PDB entry 5ICV | X-ray diffraction, 1.53 A resolution | chains A and C

Chain A:
Molecule: N-alpha-acetyltransferase 60
From: Homo sapiens
Notes: EC 2.3.1.48, 2.3.1.88
Reference sequence: Q9H7X0 (NAA60_HUMAN); residues 5-184 here = UniProt positions 5-184
Chain sequence (180 residues; each row starts with the number of its first residue):
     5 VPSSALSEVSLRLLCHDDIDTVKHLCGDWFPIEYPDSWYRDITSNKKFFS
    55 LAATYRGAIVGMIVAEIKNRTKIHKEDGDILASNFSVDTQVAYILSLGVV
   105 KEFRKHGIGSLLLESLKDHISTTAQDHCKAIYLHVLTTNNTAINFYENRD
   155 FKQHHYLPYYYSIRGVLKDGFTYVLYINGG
Small-molecule neighbours: 1XE ([5-(6-amino-9H-purin-9-yl)-4-hydroxy-3-(phosphonooxy)furan-2-yl]methyl (3R)-4-{[3-({(E)-2-[(2,2-dihydroxyethyl)sulfanyl]ethenyl}amino)-3-oxopropyl]amino}-3-hydroxy-2,2-dimethyl-4-oxobutyl dihydrogen diphosphate): Trp33, Phe34, Leu99, Ser100, Leu101, Gly102, Val103, Phe107, Arg108, Lys109, His110, Gly111, Ile112, Gly113, Ser114, Leu137, His138, Val139, Asn143, Thr145, Ala146, Asn148, Phe149, Tyr150, Asn152, Arg153
Curated features (UniProtKB/Swiss-Prot):
  - region: Pro162 to Asp173 (Required for homodimerization)
  - active site: Tyr97, His138
  - binding site (substrate): Tyr38, Leu99, Tyr165
  - binding site (acetyl-CoA): Leu101 to Val103, Lys109 to Ser114, Asn143, Tyr150 to Arg153
  - site: Phe34 (Required to position thioacetyl group)
  - modified residue (N6-acetyllysine): Lys79, Lys105, Lys109, Lys121, Lys156
  - natural variant: Leu17 (L17R: In IBGC9; uncertain significance), Arg44 (R44C: In IBGC9; uncertain significance), His131 (H131Y: In IBGC9; uncertain significance), Asn143 (N143T: In IBGC9; uncertain significance)
  - mutagenesis: Cys19 (C19S: Does not affect localization to the Golgi apparatus; when associated with S-30; S-132; S-207 and S-222), Cys30 (C30S: Does not affect localization to the Golgi apparatus; when associated with S-19; S-132; S-207 and S-222), Phe34 (F34A: Abolished acetyltransferase activity), Pro35 (P35A: Reduced acetyltransferase activity), Ile36 (I36A: Reduced acetyltransferase activity), Glu37 (E37A/F: Only slightly affects acetyltransferase activity), Tyr38 (Y38A: Strongly reduced acetyltransferase activity), Lys79 (K79A: Slightly reduced acetyltransferase activity; K79R/Q: Increased acetyltransferase activity; K79R: Decreased acetyltransferase activity; when associated with R-105, R-109, R-121 and R-156), Glu80 (E80A: Slightly increased acetyltransferase activity), Asp81 (D81A: Slightly increased acetyltransferase activity), Asp83 (D83A: Slightly increased acetyltransferase activity), Ile84 (I84A: Slightly altered acetyltransferase activity), 13 further mutagenesis entries in UniProt
From the paper describing this entry:
  - catalytic residues: Tyr97, His138
  - binding site for Met-lys-ala-val-lig (chain C): Phe34, Pro35, Ile36, Tyr38, Leu99, Leu140, Tyr164, Tyr165
  - mutagenesis - P35A/I36A/I167A, Y38A, Y97F: abolished catalytic activity
  - mutagenesis - D81A, I84A, H138A, H138F, Y164F: decreased stability
  - mutagenesis - P35A (6-fold), I36A (6-fold), L140A (0.5 fold), Y165F (4 fold), I167A (3-fold): decreased catalytic activity
  - mutagenesis - D81A, I84A, Y164A, Y164F: increased catalytic activity
  - mutagenesis - I36A: unchanged stability
  - contacts within the chain: Ile77-Tyr136 (water-mediated contact), Glu80-Tyr164 (hydrogen bond), Asp81-His138 (hydrogen bond), Asp81-Thr176 (hydrogen bond), Ile84-Tyr180 (backbone contact)

Chain C:
Molecule: Met-lys-ala-val-lig
From: Homo sapiens
Chain sequence (4 residues; row label = number of the first residue in the row):
     1 MKAV
Covalent attachments: compound 1XE linked to Met1

How chain A and chain C interact:
Contacting residue pairs (16):
  Phe34(A) - Met1(C)  hydrophobic
  Ile36(A) - Met1(C)  hydrophobic
  Ile36(A) - Lys2(C)
  Ile36(A) - Val4(C)  hydrophobic
  Glu37(A) - Val4(C)
  Tyr38(A) - Met1(C)
  Tyr38(A) - Lys2(C)  hydrogen bond (side chain-backbone)
  Tyr38(A) - Val4(C)  hydrophobic
  Trp42(A) - Lys2(C)
  Tyr97(A) - Lys2(C)
  Leu99(A) - Met1(C)
  Leu99(A) - Lys2(C)  hydrogen bond (backbone-backbone)
  His138(A) - Met1(C)  hydrogen bond (backbone-backbone)
  Tyr164(A) - Ala3(C)  hydrophobic
  Tyr165(A) - Met1(C)  hydrogen bond (side chain-backbone)
  Tyr165(A) - Ala3(C)  hydrophobic
Also at the interface, not in a pair above, chain A (13 interface residues in all): Pro35, Leu140, Asn143

In short:
13 residues of chain A and 4 residues of chain C are in contact, with 4 hydrogen bonds. Among the polar pairs
are Tyr38(A)-Lys2(C), Tyr165(A)-Met1(C) and Leu99(A)-Lys2(C). The paper reports catalytic residues Tyr97(A)
and His138(A); D81A, I84A and H138A of chain A, among others, reduce stability; 14 substitutions were tested
in all.
Here chain A is N-alpha-acetyltransferase 60 and chain C is Met-lys-ala-val-lig, both from Homo sapiens. Entry
5ICV (Crystal structure of human NatF (hNaa60) bound to a bisubstrate analogue) was determined by X-ray
diffraction (same publication as 5ICW).
